3FSO - chain A; structure by X-ray diffraction, 1.41 A resolution.

Chain A:
Protein: Integrin beta-4
From: Homo sapiens
Notes: fragment: Calx-beta domain, residues 989-1107
UniProt: P16144 (ITB4_HUMAN); residues 989-1107 here = UniProt positions 989-1107
Chain sequence (123 residues; numbered 985 to 1107; the number before each row is that of its first residue):
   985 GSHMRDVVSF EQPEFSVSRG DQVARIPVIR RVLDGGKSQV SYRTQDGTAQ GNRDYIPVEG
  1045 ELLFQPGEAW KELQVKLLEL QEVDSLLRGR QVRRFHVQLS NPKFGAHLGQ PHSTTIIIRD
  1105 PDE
Not modelled in the structure: 985-987, 1065-1073, 1106-1107
Sequence notes: expression tag (985-988)
UniProt features mapped onto this chain:
  - modified residue: S1069 (Phosphoserine)

Overview:
Chain A is Integrin beta-4 (Homo sapiens); the structure, Crystal structure of the Calx-beta domain of
integrin beta4, calcium soak, was determined by X-ray diffraction together with 3FQ4 and 3H6A from the same
study.
